6MQC - chains B and D of the 3 polymer chains in the assembly; structure by X-ray diffraction, 1.99 A resolution.

# Chain B
Molecule: 0PV-C.01 antibody Fab light chain
Source organism: Macaca mulatta
Notes: antibody fragment or engineered binder
Chain sequence (219 residues; row label = number of the first residue in the row; a row labelled like 30A-30E holds insertion residues (30A, then the next letters in order)):
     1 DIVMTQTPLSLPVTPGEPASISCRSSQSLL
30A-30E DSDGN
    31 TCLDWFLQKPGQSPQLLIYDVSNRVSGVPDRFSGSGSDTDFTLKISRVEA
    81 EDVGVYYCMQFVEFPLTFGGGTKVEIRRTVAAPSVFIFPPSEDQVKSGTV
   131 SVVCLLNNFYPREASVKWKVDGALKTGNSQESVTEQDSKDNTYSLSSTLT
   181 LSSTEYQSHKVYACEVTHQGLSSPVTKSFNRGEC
Unresolved in the structure: 213-214
Disulfides: Cys23-Cys88, Cys134-Cys194

# Chain D
Molecule: HIV fusion peptide residue 512-519
Chain sequence (8 residues; numbered 512 to 519; the number before each row is that of its first residue):
   512 AVGIGAVF

# Chain B / chain D interface
Contacting residue pairs (8; chain B residue first):
  Asp30A(B) with Ala512(D), hydrogen bond (side chain-backbone)
  Cys32(B) with Ala512(D), hydrophobic
  Phe91(B) with Ala512(D); Val513(D), hydrogen bond (backbone-backbone)
  Glu93(B) with Val513(D)
  Phe94(B) with Val513(D), hydrophobic; Gly514(D)
  Leu96(B) with Val513(D), hydrophobic
Other interface residues (no listed pair), chain B (7 interface residues in all): Val92
Other interface residues (no listed pair), chain D (4 interface residues in all): Ile515

# Summary
The interface between chain B and chain D involves 7 residues on one side and 4 on the other, with 2 hydrogen
bonds. Polar pairs include Asp30A(B)-Ala512(D) and Phe91(B)-Val513(D).
Here chain B is 0PV-C.01 antibody Fab light chain (Macaca mulatta) and chain D is HIV fusion peptide residue
512-519. Entry 6MQC (Vaccine-elicited NHP FP-targeting neutralizing antibody 0PV-c.01 in complex with FP
(residue 512-519)) was determined by X-ray diffraction together with 6MPH, 6MQE, 6MQM, 6MQR, 6N16, 6N1V and 4
further entries from the same study.
